4PXI - chains C and F of the 6 polymer chains in the assembly; structure by X-ray diffraction, 3.20 A resolution.

[Chain C]
Name: CprB
From: Streptomyces coelicolor
UniProt: O66122 (O66122_STRCH); residue numbers follow UniProt; this construct covers 1-215
Amino-acid sequence (215 residues; numbered 1 to 215; the number before each row is that of its first residue):
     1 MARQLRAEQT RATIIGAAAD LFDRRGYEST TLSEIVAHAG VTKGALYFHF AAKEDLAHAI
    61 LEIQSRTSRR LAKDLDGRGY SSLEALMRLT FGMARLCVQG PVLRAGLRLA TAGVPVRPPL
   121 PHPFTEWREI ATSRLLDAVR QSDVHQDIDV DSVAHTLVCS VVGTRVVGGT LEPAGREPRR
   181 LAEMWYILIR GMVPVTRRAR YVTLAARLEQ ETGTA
Unresolved in the structure: 1-4, 115, 168-174, 213-215
From the paper describing this entry:
  - mutagenesis - C159S: decreased expression
  - binding site for the 22-nt DNA strand (chain F): Lys-43, Gly-44, Phe-48
  - binding site for the 22-nt DNA strand: Thr-31, Ser-33, Thr-42, Lys-43, Gly-44, Tyr-47, Phe-48, His-49, Lys-53
  - mutagenesis - T31A, S33A, K43A, Y47A, F48A: unchanged binding to OPB

[Chain F]
Molecule: 22-nt DNA strand
Sequence (22 nucleotides; row label = number of the first residue in the row):
     1 ATAAACGGGG CGTCCCGTAT GT

[Interface between chain C and chain F]
Contacting residue pairs (15; chain C residue first):
  Leu-5(C) with DG21(F), phosphate contact
  Arg-6(C) with DT20(F), salt bridge to the phosphate; DG21(F), salt bridge to the phosphate
  Thr-30(C) with DC11(F), phosphate contact
  Thr-31(C) with DG10(F), phosphate contact; DC11(F), phosphate contact
  Leu-32(C) with DC11(F), hydrogen bond to the phosphate
  Ser-33(C) with DG10(F), hydrogen bond to the phosphate
  Lys-43(C) with DG12(F), hydrogen bond to the base; DT13(F), base contact
  Tyr-47(C) with DT13(F), base contact
  Ala-51(C) with DG12(F), phosphate contact
  Ala-52(C) with DG12(F), phosphate contact
  Lys-53(C) with DC11(F), salt bridge to the phosphate; DG12(F), hydrogen bond to the phosphate
Other interface residues (no listed pair), chain C (12 interface residues in all): Gly-44
Other interface residues (no listed pair), chain F (8 interface residues in all): DC14, DA19

[Overview]
12 residues of chain C and 8 residues of chain F are in contact; the contacts include 4 hydrogen bonds and 3
salt bridges. Polar contacts include Lys-43(C)/DG12(F), Leu-32(C)/DC11(F) and Ser-33(C)/DG10(F). The paper
reports a binding site for the 22-nt DNA strand at Thr-31(C), Ser-33(C) and Thr-42(C) among others; C159S of
chain C reduces expression; 6 substitutions were tested in all.
Here chain C is CprB (Streptomyces coelicolor) and chain F is a 22-nt DNA strand. Entry 4PXI (Elucidation of
the Structural and Functional Mechanism of Action of the TetR Family Protein, CprB from ...) was determined by
X-ray diffraction.
